6XDT - chains A and C of the 4 polymer chains in the assembly; structure by X-ray diffraction, 1.90 A resolution.

== Chain A (and C) ==
Name: Hemoglobin subunit alpha
From: Homo sapiens
Notes: chain C of this document is another copy of the same molecule, construct and numbering; everything in this record applies to it too
Reference sequence: P69905 (HBA_HUMAN); residues 1-141 here correspond to UniProt positions 2-142 (UniProt number = residue number + 1)
Chain sequence (141 residues; each row starts with the number of its first residue):
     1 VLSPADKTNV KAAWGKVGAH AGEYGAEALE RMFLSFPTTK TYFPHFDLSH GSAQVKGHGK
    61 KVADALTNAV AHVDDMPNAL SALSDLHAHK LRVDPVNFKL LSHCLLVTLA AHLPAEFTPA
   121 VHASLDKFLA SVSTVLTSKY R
Ion coordination: heme Fe: H87 (together with carbon monoxide)
Ligand contacts:
  - carbon monoxide (CMO): L29, F43, H58, V62, H87
  - heme (HEM): M32, T39, Y42, F43, H45, F46, H58, K61, V62, A65, L66, L83, L86, H87, L91, V93, N97, F98, L101, V132, S133, L136
  - V1M (methyl 5-[(4-methoxy-2-methylphenoxy)methyl]pyridine-2-carboxylate): V1, L2, D74, M76, P77, K127, A130, S131, T134, V135
Swiss-Prot annotation at these positions:
  - binding site (O2): H58
  - binding site (heme b): H87
  - site: T8, N9 (Microbial infection: Cleavage), K11 (Not glycated), A13, W14 (Microbial infection: Cleavage), Y24, G25 (Microbial infection: Cleavage), L29, E30 (Microbial infection: Cleavage), H45, F46 (Microbial infection: Cleavage), D47, L48 (Microbial infection: Cleavage), S52, A53 (Microbial infection: Cleavage), V55, K56 (Microbial infection: Cleavage), K56 (Not glycated), G59, K60 (Microbial infection: Cleavage), K60 (Not glycated), K90 (Not glycated), L91, R92 (Microbial infection: Cleavage), K99 (Not glycated), L106, V107 (Microbial infection: Cleavage), T108, L109 (Microbial infection: Cleavage), V121, H122 (Microbial infection: Cleavage), S133, T134 (Microbial infection: Cleavage)
  - modified residue: S3 (Phosphoserine), K7 (N6-succinyllysine), T8 (Phosphothreonine), K11 (N6-succinyllysine), K16 (N6-acetyllysine), Y24 (Phosphotyrosine), S35 (Phosphoserine), K40 (N6-succinyllysine), S49 (Phosphoserine), S102 (Phosphoserine), T108 (Phosphothreonine), S124 (Phosphoserine), S131 (Phosphoserine), T134 (Phosphothreonine), T137 (Phosphothreonine), S138 (Phosphoserine)
  - glycosylation (N-linked (Glc) (glycation) lysine): K7, K16, K40, K61
What the authors report for this chain:
  - binding site for V1M: V1, V73, D75, M76, P77, A130, S131, T134

== How chain A and chain C interact ==
Pairs across the interface (14):
  V1(A) - S138(C)
  V1(A) - Y140(C)  hydrophobic
  L2(A) - Y140(C)
  S3(A) - K139(C)
  S3(A) - Y140(C)
  P4(A) - Y140(C)
  K127(A) - K139(C)  hydrogen bond (side chain-backbone)
  S138(A) - V1(C)
  K139(A) - S3(C)
  K139(A) - K127(C)  hydrogen bond (backbone-side chain)
  Y140(A) - V1(C)  hydrophobic
  Y140(A) - L2(C)
  Y140(A) - S3(C)
  Y140(A) - P4(C)
Other interface residues (no listed pair), chain A (13 interface residues in all): D6, P77, T134, V135, R141
Other interface residues (no listed pair), chain C (13 interface residues in all): D6, P77, T134, V135, R141

== In short ==
Chain A and chain C each contribute 13 residues to their interface; the contacts include 2 hydrogen bonds. Its
one hydrogen-bonded contact is K127(A)-K139(C). Chain A binds carbon monoxide, heme and compound V1M. From the
paper: a binding site for V1M at V1(A), V73(A) and D75(A) among others.
Both chains are Hemoglobin subunit alpha (Homo sapiens). Entry 6XDT (Carbonmonoxy hemoglobin in complex with
the antisickling agent methyl 5-((2-formyl-4-methoxyphenoxy)methyl)picolinate) was determined by X-ray
diffraction together with 6XE7 from the same study.
